8TEP - chains H and L of the 26 polymer chains in the assembly; structure by electron microscopy, 3.50 A resolution.

[Chain H (and L)]
Protein: Major capsid protein
Organism: Human herpesvirus 5 strain AD169
Notes: chain L of this document is another copy of the same molecule, construct and numbering; everything in this record applies to it too
Reference sequence: P16729 (MCP_HCMVA); residue numbers follow UniProt; this construct covers 1-1370
Chain sequence (1370 residues; row label = number of the first residue in the row):
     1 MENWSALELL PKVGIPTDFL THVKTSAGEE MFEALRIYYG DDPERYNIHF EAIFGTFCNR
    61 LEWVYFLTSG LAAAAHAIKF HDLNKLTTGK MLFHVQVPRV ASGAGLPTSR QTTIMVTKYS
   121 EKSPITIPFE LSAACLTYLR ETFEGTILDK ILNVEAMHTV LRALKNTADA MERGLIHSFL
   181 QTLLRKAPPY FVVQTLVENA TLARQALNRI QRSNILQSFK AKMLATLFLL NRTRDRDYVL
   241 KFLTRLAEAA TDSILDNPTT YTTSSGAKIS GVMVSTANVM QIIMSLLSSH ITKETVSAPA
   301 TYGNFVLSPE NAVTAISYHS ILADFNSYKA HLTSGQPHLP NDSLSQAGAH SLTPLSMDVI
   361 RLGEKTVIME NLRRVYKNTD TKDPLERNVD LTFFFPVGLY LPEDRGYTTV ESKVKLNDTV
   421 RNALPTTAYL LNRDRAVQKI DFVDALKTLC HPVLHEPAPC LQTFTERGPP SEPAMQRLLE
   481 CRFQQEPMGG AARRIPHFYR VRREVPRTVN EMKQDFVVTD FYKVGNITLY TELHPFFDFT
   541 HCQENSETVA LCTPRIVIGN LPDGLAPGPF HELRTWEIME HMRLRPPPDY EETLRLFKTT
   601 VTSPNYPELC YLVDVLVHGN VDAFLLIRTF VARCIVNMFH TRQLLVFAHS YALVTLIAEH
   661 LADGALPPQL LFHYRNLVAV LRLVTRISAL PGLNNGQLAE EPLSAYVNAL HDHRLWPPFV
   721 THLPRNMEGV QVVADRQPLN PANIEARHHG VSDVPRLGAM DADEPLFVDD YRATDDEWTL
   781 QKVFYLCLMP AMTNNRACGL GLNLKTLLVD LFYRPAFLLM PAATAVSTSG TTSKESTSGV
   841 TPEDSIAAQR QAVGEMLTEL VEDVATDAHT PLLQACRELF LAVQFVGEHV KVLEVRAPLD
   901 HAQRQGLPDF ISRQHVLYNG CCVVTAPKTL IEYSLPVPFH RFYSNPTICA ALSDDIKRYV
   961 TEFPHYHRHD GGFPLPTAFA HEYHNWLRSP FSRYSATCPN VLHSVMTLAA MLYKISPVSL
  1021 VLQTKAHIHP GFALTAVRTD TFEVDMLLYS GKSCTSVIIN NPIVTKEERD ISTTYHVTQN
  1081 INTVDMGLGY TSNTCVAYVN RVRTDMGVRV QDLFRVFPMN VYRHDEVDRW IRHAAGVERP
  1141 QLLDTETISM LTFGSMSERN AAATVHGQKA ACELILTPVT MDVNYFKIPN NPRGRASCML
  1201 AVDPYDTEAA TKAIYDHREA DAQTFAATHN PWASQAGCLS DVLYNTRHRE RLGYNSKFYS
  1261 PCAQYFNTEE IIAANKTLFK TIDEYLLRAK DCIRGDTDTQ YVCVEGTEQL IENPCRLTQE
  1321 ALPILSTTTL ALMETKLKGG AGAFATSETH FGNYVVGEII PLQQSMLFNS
Not modelled in the structure: 308-349, 825-841 (chain L: 825-844)
Disulfide bonds: C1292-C1303

[Chain H / chain L interface]
Residue-residue contacts - 63 pairs, chain H then chain L:
  L7(H) - T56(L)
  P11(H) - T56(L)  hydrogen bond (backbone-side chain)
  K12(H) - T56(L)
  K12(H) - C58(L)
  V13(H) - T56(L)  hydrogen bond (backbone-backbone)
  V13(H) - F57(L)  hydrophobic
  V13(H) - C58(L)  hydrogen bond (backbone-backbone)
  G14(H) - R60(L)
  I15(H) - F57(L)  hydrophobic
  I15(H) - C58(L)
  I15(H) - N59(L)
  I15(H) - R60(L)  hydrogen bond (backbone-backbone)
  T17(H) - N59(L)
  D18(H) - K377(L)  salt bridge
  H22(H) - K377(L)
  H22(H) - N378(L)  hydrogen bond (side chain-backbone)
  H22(H) - T379(L)  hydrogen bond (side chain-backbone)
  V23(H) - N378(L)  hydrogen bond (backbone-side chain)
  G40(H) - E130(L)
  D41(H) - L131(L)
  D41(H) - S132(L)  hydrogen bond
  P43(H) - S132(L)
  R45(H) - E155(L)  salt bridge
  R45(H) - T159(L)
  Y46(H) - A134(L)  hydrophobic
  Y46(H) - C135(L)
  Y46(H) - L152(L)  hydrophobic
  Y46(H) - E155(L)  hydrogen bond
  F50(H) - L148(L)  hydrophobic
  T56(H) - L7(L)
  T56(H) - P11(L)  hydrogen bond (side chain-backbone)
  T56(H) - K12(L)
  T56(H) - V13(L)  hydrogen bond (backbone-backbone)
  F57(H) - K12(L)
  F57(H) - V13(L)
  C58(H) - K12(L)
  C58(H) - V13(L)  hydrogen bond (backbone-backbone)
  C58(H) - G14(L)
  C58(H) - I15(L)  hydrogen bond (backbone-backbone)
  N59(H) - I15(L)
  N59(H) - T17(L)  hydrogen bond (side chain-backbone)
  R60(H) - I15(L)
  E130(H) - G40(L)
  E130(H) - D41(L)
  L131(H) - D41(L)
  S132(H) - D41(L)  hydrogen bond
  S132(H) - P43(L)
  A134(H) - Y46(L)  hydrophobic
  C135(H) - Y46(L)  hydrogen bond
  L148(H) - I48(L)  hydrophobic
  L148(H) - F50(L)  hydrophobic
  L152(H) - Y46(L)  hydrophobic
  L152(H) - I48(L)  hydrophobic
  E155(H) - L9(L)
  E155(H) - R45(L)  salt bridge
  E155(H) - Y46(L)  hydrogen bond
  A156(H) - Y46(L)
  T159(H) - R45(L)  hydrogen bond
  T159(H) - Y46(L)  hydrogen bond
  K377(H) - D18(L)  salt bridge
  N378(H) - H22(L)  hydrogen bond (backbone-side chain)
  N378(H) - V23(L)
  T379(H) - H22(L)  hydrogen bond (backbone-side chain)
Also at the interface, not in a pair above, chain H (43 interface residues in all): N3, E8, L9, P16, I48, Y138, R162, D380, I1071
Also at the interface, not in a pair above, chain L (41 interface residues in all): P16, D42, I53, Y138, I151, A156

[Overview]
43 residues of chain H and 41 residues of chain L are in contact, with 21 hydrogen bonds and 4 salt bridges.
Among the polar pairs are D18(H)-K377(L), R45(H)-E155(L) and P11(H)-T56(L).
Both chains are Major capsid protein (Human herpesvirus 5 strain AD169). Entry 8TEP (Human cytomegalovirus
portal vertex, virion configuration 1 (VC1)) was determined by electron microscopy together with 8TES, 8TET,
8TEU and 8TEW from the same study.
